Entry 8F76 (electron microscopy, 3.10 A resolution); this record covers chains A and X of the 5 polymer chains in the assembly.

# Chain A
Name: Olfactory receptor 51E2
Organism: Homo sapiens
Reference sequence: Q9H255 (O51E2_HUMAN); residues 2-320 here = UniProt positions 2-320
Sequence (330 residues; numbered -9 to 320; the number before each row is that of its first residue; numbers below 1 keep their minus sign (Asp-9 is residue -9)):
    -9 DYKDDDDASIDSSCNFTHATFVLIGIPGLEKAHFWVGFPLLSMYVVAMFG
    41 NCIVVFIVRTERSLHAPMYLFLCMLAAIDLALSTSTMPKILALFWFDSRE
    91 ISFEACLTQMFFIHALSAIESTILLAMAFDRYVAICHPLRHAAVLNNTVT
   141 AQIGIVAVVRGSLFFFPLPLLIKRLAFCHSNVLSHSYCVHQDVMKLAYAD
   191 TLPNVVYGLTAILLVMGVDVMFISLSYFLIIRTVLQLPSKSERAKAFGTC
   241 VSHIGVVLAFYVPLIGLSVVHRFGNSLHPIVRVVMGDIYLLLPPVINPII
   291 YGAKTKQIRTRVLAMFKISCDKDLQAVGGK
Unresolved in the structure: -9 to 3, 306-320
Disulfides: Cys4-Cys168, Cys96-Cys178
Sequence notes: expression tag (-9 to 1)
Ligand contacts: propanoic acid (PPI): His104, Phe155, Leu158, His180, Gln181, Gly198, Leu199, Ile202, Ser258, Arg262
Reported in the primary citation:
  - mutagenesis - S111A, R150A, D209A, Y251A: decreased expression
  - mutagenesis - S111A, R150A, H180A, D209A, Y251A, Y251H, S258A, R262A: abolished signaling in response to propanoic acid
  - mutagenesis - Q181A, F250H, Y251F, P253A: decreased signaling in response to propanoic acid
  - mutagenesis - Q181D: increased expression

# Chain X
Name: Guanine nucleotide-binding protein G(s) subunit alpha isoforms short
Organism: Homo sapiens
Reference sequence: P63092 (GNAS2_HUMAN); the construct has insertions or renumbered stretches relative to UniProt, so the offset changes along the chain: 5-61 = UniProt 5-61; 193-195 = UniProt 62-64; 204-253 = UniProt 204-253; 264-394 = UniProt 264-394
Sequence (261 residues; numbered -7 to 394; 141 numbers in that range are skipped by the numbering (no residue carries them; nothing is unmodelled there); the number before each row is that of its first residue; numbers below 1 keep their minus sign (Gly-7 is residue -7)):
    -7 GGSLEVLFQGPSGNSKTEDQRNEEKAQREANKKIEKQLQKDKQVYRATHR
    43 LLLLGADNSGKSTIVKQMR
   193 ILHGGSGGSGGTSGIFETKFQVDKVNFHMFDVGGQRDERRKWIQCFNDVT
   243 AIIFVVDSSDY
   264 NRLQEALNLFKSIWNNRWLRTISVILFLNKQDLLAEKVLAGKSKIEDYFP
   314 EFARYTTPEDATPEPGEDPRVTRAKYFIRDEFLRISTASGDGRHYCYPHF
   364 TCAVDTENARRIFNDCRDIIQRMHLRQYELL
Unresolved in the structure: -7 to 13, 193-205, 304-305, 322-327, 353-355
Sequence notes: expression tag (-7 to 4); conflict Asp49 (Gly in P63092), Asn50 (Glu in P63092), Asp249 (Ala in P63092), Asp252 (Ser in P63092), Ala372 (Ile in P63092), Ile375 (Val in P63092); linker (196-203)

# Interface between chain A and chain X
Contacting residue pairs (49; chain A residue first):
  Met58(A) - Gln390(X)
  Met58(A) - Tyr391(X)  hydrophobic
  Asp120(A) - Tyr391(X)  hydrogen bond
  Arg121(A) - Tyr391(X)
  Ala124(A) - His387(X)  hydrogen bond (backbone-side chain)
  Ala124(A) - Tyr391(X)
  Ile125(A) - Gln384(X)  hydrogen bond (backbone-side chain)
  Ile125(A) - Leu388(X)  hydrophobic
  Cys126(A) - Arg380(X)  hydrogen bond (backbone-side chain)
  His127(A) - Arg380(X)
  Pro128(A) - Arg380(X)
  Pro128(A) - Ile383(X)
  Pro128(A) - Gln384(X)
  Pro128(A) - His387(X)
  Leu129(A) - His41(X)
  Leu129(A) - Phe219(X)  hydrophobic
  Leu129(A) - Phe376(X)  hydrophobic
  Leu129(A) - Cys379(X)
  Leu129(A) - Arg380(X)
  Leu129(A) - Ile383(X)  hydrophobic
  Arg130(A) - Asp215(X)  hydrogen bond (side chain-backbone)
  Arg130(A) - Val217(X)
  Arg130(A) - Phe376(X)
  His131(A) - His387(X)
  His131(A) - Tyr391(X)  hydrogen bond
  Ala132(A) - Arg38(X)
  Asn136(A) - Gln35(X)  hydrogen bond
  Asn136(A) - Arg38(X)
  Ile220(A) - Leu393(X)  hydrophobic
  Thr223(A) - Gln384(X)
  Val224(A) - Leu388(X)  hydrophobic
  Val224(A) - Leu393(X)  hydrophobic
  Leu227(A) - Leu394(X)  hydrophobic
  Pro228(A) - Arg385(X)
  Glu232(A) - Tyr358(X)  hydrogen bond
  Glu232(A) - Arg385(X)  salt bridge
  Glu232(A) - Leu394(X)
  Lys235(A) - Leu393(X)
  Lys235(A) - Leu394(X)
  Ala236(A) - Leu393(X)  hydrogen bond (backbone-backbone)
  Ala236(A) - Leu394(X)  hydrophobic
  Thr239(A) - Glu392(X)
  Thr239(A) - Leu393(X)
  Cys240(A) - Leu393(X)  hydrophobic
  Lys294(A) - Glu392(X)
  Thr295(A) - Glu392(X)
  Lys296(A) - Arg389(X)  hydrogen bond (side chain-backbone)
  Lys296(A) - Glu392(X)  salt bridge
  Lys296(A) - Leu394(X)
Other interface residues (no listed pair), chain A (31 interface residues in all): Tyr59, Leu135, Asn137, Ser229, Arg299
Other interface residues (no listed pair), chain X (22 interface residues in all): Gln31

# Overview
31 residues of chain A and 22 residues of chain X are in contact; the contacts include 10 hydrogen bonds and 2
salt bridges. Polar contacts include Glu232(A)-Arg385(X), Lys296(A)-Glu392(X) and Asp120(A)-Tyr391(X). The
paper reports that S111A, R150A and H180A of chain A, among others, abolish signaling in response to propanoic
acid; S111A, R150A and D209A of chain A, among others, reduce expression; 13 substitutions were tested in all.
Here chain A is Olfactory receptor 51E2 and chain X is Guanine nucleotide-binding protein G(s) subunit alpha
isoforms short, both from Homo sapiens. Entry 8F76 (Human olfactory receptor OR51E2 bound to propionate in
complex with miniGs399) was determined by electron microscopy.
